PDB entry 8QHC | electron microscopy, 3.10 A resolution | chains B and A of the 4 polymer chains in the assembly

[Chain B]
Molecule: t-RNA
From: Escherichia coli 'BL21-Gold(DE3)pLysS AG'
Sequence (76 nucleotides; numbered 1 to 76; the number before each row is that of its first residue):
     1 GCCCGGAUAG CUCAGUCGGU AGAGCAGGGG AUUGAAAAUC CCCGUGXCCU UGGUUCGAUU
    61 CCGAGUCCGG GCACCA
Unresolved in the structure: 28-42
Modified positions: 4SU (4-thiouridine-5'-monophosphate) at position 8, H2U (5,6-dihydrouridine-5'-monophosphate) at position 16, H2U (5,6-dihydrouridine-5'-monophosphate) at position 20, 3AU (3-[(3S)-3-amino-3-carboxypropyl]uridine 5'-(dihydrogen phosphate)) at position 47, 5MU (5-methyluridine 5'-monophosphate) at position 54, PSU (pseudouridine-5'-monophosphate) at position 55

[Chain A]
Protein: Protein SidH
From: Legionella pneumophila
Reference sequence: Q6RCQ4 (Q6RCQ4_LEGPN); residue numbers follow UniProt; this construct covers 1-2225
Sequence (2244 residues; row label = number of the first residue in the row; numbers below 1 keep their minus sign (Met-18 is residue -18)):
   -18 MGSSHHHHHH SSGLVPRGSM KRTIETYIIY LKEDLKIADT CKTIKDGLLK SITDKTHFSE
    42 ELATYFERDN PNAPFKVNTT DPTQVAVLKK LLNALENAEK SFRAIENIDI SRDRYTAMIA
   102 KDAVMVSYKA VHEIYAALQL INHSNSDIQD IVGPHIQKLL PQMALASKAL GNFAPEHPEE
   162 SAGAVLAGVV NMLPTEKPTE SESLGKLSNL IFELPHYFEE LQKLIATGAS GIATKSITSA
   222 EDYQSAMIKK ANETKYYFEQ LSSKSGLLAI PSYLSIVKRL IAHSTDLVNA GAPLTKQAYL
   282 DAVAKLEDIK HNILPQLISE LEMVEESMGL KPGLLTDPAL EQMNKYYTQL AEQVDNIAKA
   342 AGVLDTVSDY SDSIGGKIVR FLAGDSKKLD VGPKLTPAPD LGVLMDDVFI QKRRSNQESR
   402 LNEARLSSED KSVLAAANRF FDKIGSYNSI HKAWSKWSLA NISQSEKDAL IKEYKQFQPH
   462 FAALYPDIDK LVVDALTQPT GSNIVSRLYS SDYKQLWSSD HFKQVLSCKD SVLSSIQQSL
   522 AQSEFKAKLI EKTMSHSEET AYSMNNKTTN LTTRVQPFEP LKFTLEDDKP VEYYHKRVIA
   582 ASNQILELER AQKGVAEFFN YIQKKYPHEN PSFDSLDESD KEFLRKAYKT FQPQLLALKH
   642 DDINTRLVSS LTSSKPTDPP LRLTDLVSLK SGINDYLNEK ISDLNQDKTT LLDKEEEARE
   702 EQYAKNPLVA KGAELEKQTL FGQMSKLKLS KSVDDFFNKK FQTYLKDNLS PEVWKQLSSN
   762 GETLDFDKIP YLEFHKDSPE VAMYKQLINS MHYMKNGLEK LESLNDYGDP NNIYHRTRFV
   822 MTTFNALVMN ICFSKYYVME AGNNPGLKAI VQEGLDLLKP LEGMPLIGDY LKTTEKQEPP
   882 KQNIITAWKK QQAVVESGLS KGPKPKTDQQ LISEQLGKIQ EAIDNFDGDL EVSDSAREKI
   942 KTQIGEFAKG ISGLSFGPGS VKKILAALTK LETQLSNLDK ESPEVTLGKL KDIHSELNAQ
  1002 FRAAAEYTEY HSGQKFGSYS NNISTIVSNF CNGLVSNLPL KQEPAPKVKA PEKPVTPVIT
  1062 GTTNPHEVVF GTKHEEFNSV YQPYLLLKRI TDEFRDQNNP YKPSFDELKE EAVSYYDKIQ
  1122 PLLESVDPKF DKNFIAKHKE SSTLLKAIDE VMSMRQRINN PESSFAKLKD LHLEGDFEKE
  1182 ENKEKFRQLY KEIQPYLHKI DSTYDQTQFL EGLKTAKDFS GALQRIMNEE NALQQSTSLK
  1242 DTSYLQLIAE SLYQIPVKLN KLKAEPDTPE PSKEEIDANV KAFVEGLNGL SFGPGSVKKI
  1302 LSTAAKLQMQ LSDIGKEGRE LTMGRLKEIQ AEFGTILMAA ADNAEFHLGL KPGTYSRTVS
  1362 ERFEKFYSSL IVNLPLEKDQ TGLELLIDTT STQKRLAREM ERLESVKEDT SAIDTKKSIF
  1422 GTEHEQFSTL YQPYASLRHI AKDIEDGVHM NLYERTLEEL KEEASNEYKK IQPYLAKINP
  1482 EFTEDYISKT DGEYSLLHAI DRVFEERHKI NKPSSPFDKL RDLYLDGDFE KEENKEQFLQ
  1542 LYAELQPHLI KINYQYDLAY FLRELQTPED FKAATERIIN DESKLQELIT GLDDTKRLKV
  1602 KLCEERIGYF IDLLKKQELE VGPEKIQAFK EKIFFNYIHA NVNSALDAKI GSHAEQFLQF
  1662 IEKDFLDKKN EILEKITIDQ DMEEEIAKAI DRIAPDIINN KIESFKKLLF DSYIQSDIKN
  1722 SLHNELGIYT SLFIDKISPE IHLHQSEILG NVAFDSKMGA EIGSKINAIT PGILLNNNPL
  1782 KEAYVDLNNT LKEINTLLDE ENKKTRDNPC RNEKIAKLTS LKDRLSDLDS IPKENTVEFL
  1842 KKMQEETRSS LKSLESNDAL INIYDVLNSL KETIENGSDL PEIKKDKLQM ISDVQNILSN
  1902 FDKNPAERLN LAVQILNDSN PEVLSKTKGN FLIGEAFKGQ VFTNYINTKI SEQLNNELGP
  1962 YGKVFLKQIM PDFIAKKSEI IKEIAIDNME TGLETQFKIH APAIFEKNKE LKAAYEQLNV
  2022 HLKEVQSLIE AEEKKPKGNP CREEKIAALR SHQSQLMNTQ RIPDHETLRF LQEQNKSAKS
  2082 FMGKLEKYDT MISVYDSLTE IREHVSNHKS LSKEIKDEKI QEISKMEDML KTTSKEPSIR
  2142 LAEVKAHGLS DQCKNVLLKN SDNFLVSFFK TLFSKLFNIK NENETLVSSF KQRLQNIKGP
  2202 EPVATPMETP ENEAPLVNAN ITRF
Unresolved in the structure: -18 to 2, 90-103, 176-188, 207-227, 268-278, 340-381, 609-616, 656-662, 875-879, 899-908, 1041-1240, 1262-1275, 1313-1326, 1370-1387, 1441-1497, 1620-2225
Differences from the reference sequence: initiating methionine (-18); expression tag (-17 to 0)
Reported in the primary citation:
  - post-translational modification sites: Lys230, Lys358, Lys369, Lys656
  - mutagenesis - K57E/K71E/K110E/A117E/K504E/R819E: abolished binding to t-RNA (chain B)
  - mutagenesis - K57E/K71E/K110E/A117E/K504E/R819E: abolished binding to Elongation factor Tu

[Chain B / chain A interface]
Residue-residue contacts (24):
  G19(B) - Pro55(A)  base contact
  G19(B) - Phe56(A)  hydrogen bond to the base
  G19(B) - Lys57(A)  hydrogen bond to the sugar
  G19(B) - Val58(A)  hydrogen bond to the base
  G19(B) - Asn74(A)  base contact
  H2U_20(B) - Asn53(A)  base contact
  3AU_47(B) - Val107(A)  base contact
  3AU_47(B) - Lys110(A)  base contact
  5MU_54(B) - Phe820(A)  phosphate contact
  PSU_55(B) - Lys110(A)  base contact
  PSU_55(B) - Arg819(A)  salt bridge to the phosphate
  C56(B) - Val58(A)  base contact
  C56(B) - Lys71(A)  base contact
  C56(B) - Asn74(A)  base contact
  C56(B) - Ala75(A)  sugar contact
  C56(B) - Glu114(A)  hydrogen bond to the sugar
  C56(B) - Ala117(A)  sugar contact
  C56(B) - Leu121(A)  phosphate contact
  C56(B) - Arg819(A)  salt bridge to the phosphate
  G57(B) - Asn78(A)  sugar contact
  G57(B) - Glu114(A)  sugar contact
  G57(B) - Arg819(A)  salt bridge to the phosphate
  C62(B) - Lys504(A)  hydrogen bond to the phosphate
  G63(B) - Lys504(A)  salt bridge to the phosphate
Also at the interface, not in a pair above, chain B (11 interface residues in all): G52, A58
Also at the interface, not in a pair above, chain A (19 interface residues in all): Met106, Arg817

[Summary]
The interface between chain B and chain A involves 11 residues on one side and 19 on the other; the contacts
include 5 hydrogen bonds and 4 salt bridges. Polar contacts include G19(B)-Phe56(A), G19(B)-Val58(A) and
G19(B)-Lys57(A). From the paper: K57E/K71E/K110E/A117E/K504E/R819E of chain A abolish binding to t-RNA (chain
B); modification sites Lys230(A), Lys358(A) and Lys369(A) among others.
Here chain B is t-RNA (Escherichia coli 'BL21-Gold(DE3)pLysS AG') and chain A is Protein SidH (Legionella
pneumophila). Entry 8QHC (Cryo-EM structure of SidH from Legionella pneumophila in complex with LubX) was
determined by electron microscopy, deposited together with 8QFS.
